PDB entry 7VXC | electron microscopy, 3.90 A resolution | chains A and B of the 4 polymer chains in the assembly

[Chain A (and B)]
Molecule: Spike glycoprotein
Source organism: Severe acute respiratory syndrome coronavirus 2
Notes: chain B of this document is another copy of the same molecule, construct and numbering; everything in this record applies to it too
UniProtKB: P0DTC2 (SPIKE_SARS2); residues 1-1208 here = UniProt positions 1-1208
Amino-acid sequence (1261 residues; row label = number of the first residue in the row):
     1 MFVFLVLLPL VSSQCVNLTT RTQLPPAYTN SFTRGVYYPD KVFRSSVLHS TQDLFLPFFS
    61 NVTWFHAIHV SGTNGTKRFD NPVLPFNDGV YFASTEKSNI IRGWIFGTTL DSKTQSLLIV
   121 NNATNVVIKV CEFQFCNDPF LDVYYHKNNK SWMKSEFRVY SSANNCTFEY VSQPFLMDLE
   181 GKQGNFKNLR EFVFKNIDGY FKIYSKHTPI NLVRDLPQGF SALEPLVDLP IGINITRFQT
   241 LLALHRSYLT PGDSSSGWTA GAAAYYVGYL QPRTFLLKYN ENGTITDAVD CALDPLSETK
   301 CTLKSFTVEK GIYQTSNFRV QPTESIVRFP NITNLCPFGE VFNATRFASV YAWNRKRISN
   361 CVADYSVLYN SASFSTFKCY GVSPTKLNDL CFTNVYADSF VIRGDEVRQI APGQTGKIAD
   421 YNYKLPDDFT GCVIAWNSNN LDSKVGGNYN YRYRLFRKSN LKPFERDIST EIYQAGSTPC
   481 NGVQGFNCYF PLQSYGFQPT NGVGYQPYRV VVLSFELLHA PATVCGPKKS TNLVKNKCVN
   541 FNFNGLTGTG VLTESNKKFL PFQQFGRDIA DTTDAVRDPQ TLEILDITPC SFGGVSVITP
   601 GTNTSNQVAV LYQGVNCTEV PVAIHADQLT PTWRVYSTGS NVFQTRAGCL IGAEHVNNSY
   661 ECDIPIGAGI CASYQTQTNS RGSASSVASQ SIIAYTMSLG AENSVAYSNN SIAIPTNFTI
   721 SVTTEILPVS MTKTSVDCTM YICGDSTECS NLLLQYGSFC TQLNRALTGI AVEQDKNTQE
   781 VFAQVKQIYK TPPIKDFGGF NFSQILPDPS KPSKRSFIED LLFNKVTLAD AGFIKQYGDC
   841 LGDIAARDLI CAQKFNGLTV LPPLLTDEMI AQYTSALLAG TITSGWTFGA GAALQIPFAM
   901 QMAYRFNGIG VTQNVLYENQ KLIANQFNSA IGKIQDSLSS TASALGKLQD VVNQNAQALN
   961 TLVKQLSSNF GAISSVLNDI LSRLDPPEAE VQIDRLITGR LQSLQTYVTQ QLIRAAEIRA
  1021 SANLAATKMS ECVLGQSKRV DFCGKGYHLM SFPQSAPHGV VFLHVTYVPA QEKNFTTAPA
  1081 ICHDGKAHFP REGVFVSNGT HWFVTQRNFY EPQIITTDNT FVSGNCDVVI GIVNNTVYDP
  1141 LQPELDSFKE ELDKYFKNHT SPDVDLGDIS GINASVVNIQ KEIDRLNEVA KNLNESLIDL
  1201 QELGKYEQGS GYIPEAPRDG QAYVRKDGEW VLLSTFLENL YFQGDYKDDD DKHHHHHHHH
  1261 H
Unresolved in the structure: 1-13, 70-76, 248-254, 621-640, 677-688, 828-847, 1148-1261
Construct notes: variant Asp142 (Gly in P0DTC2), Lys154 (Glu in P0DTC2), Arg452 (Leu in P0DTC2), Gln484 (Glu in P0DTC2), Gly614 (Asp in P0DTC2), Arg681 (Pro in P0DTC2), Gly682 (Arg in P0DTC2), Ser683 (Arg in P0DTC2), Ser685 (Arg in P0DTC2), Pro986 (Lys in P0DTC2), Pro987 (Val in P0DTC2); expression tag (1209-1261)
Disulfides: Cys131-Cys166, Cys291-Cys301, Cys336-Cys361, Cys379-Cys432, Cys391-Cys525, Cys480-Cys488, Cys538-Cys590, Cys617-Cys649, Cys662-Cys671, Cys738-Cys760, Cys743-Cys749, Cys1032-Cys1043, Cys1082-Cys1126

[Chain A / chain B interface]
Pairs across the interface (125):
  Tyr38(A) - Leu560(B)  hydrophobic
  Tyr38(A) - Gln563(B)
  Asp40(A) - Gln563(B)  hydrogen bond (backbone-side chain)
  Lys41(A) - Phe562(B)
  Lys41(A) - Gln563(B)
  Lys41(A) - Gln564(B)  hydrogen bond (backbone-backbone)
  Lys41(A) - Phe565(B)
  Val42(A) - Gln563(B)  hydrogen bond (backbone-side chain)
  Val42(A) - Phe565(B)
  Val42(A) - Arg567(B)
  Phe43(A) - Lys558(B)
  Phe43(A) - Phe559(B)  hydrophobic
  Phe43(A) - Leu560(B)
  Phe43(A) - Gln563(B)
  Phe43(A) - Phe565(B)  hydrogen bond (backbone-backbone)
  Phe43(A) - Gly566(B)
  Phe43(A) - Arg567(B)  hydrogen bond (backbone-backbone)
  Arg44(A) - Arg567(B)
  Val47(A) - Ile569(B)  hydrophobic
  Glu224(A) - Leu560(B)
  Pro225(A) - Phe562(B)
  Asn282(A) - Lys558(B)
  Asp737(A) - Asn317(B)  hydrogen bond
  Met740(A) - Phe592(B)  hydrophobic
  Asp745(A) - Arg319(B)
  Asp745(A) - Thr549(B)
  Gln755(A) - Ser968(B)
  Gln755(A) - Asn969(B)  hydrogen bond (backbone-backbone)
  Gln755(A) - Phe970(B)  hydrogen bond (backbone-backbone)
  Gln755(A) - Gly971(B)
  Tyr756(A) - Gln965(B)
  Tyr756(A) - Phe970(B)
  Tyr756(A) - Gly971(B)
  Gly757(A) - Ser968(B)
  Ser758(A) - Thr961(B)
  Ser758(A) - Gln965(B)  hydrogen bond
  Phe759(A) - Gln965(B)
  Phe759(A) - Phe970(B)  hydrophobic
  Phe759(A) - Gln1002(B)
  Phe759(A) - Ser1003(B)
  Gln762(A) - Thr961(B)  hydrogen bond
  Gln762(A) - Gln1010(B)
  Lys786(A) - Gly700(B)
  Lys786(A) - Ala701(B)  hydrogen bond (backbone-backbone)
  Gln787(A) - Ala701(B)
  Gln787(A) - Asn703(B)  hydrogen bond
  Ile788(A) - Leu699(B)
  Ile788(A) - Gly700(B)
  Ile788(A) - Ala701(B)  hydrogen bond (backbone-backbone)
  Ile788(A) - Glu702(B)
  Ile788(A) - Asn703(B)  hydrogen bond (backbone-backbone)
  Tyr789(A) - Asn703(B)
  Lys790(A) - Glu702(B)  salt bridge
  Lys790(A) - Asn703(B)
  Pro792(A) - Tyr707(B)  hydrophobic
  Asp796(A) - Tyr707(B)
  Phe797(A) - Tyr707(B)
  Lys854(A) - Phe592(B)
  Lys854(A) - Gly614(B)  hydrogen bond (side chain-backbone)
  Phe855(A) - Thr588(B)
  Phe855(A) - Pro589(B)
  Phe855(A) - Phe592(B)
  Gly857(A) - Phe592(B)
  Pro863(A) - Ala668(B)  hydrogen bond (backbone-backbone)
  Leu864(A) - Pro665(B)  hydrophobic
  Leu864(A) - Gly667(B)
  Leu864(A) - Ala668(B)
  Leu864(A) - Gly669(B)  hydrogen bond (backbone-backbone)
  Leu864(A) - Met697(B)
  Thr866(A) - Ala668(B)
  Thr866(A) - Gly669(B)
  Met869(A) - Gly669(B)
  Met869(A) - Thr696(B)
  Met869(A) - Leu699(B)  hydrophobic
  Gln872(A) - Leu699(B)
  Tyr873(A) - Leu699(B)
  Thr883(A) - Val705(B)
  Ser884(A) - Val705(B)
  Trp886(A) - Tyr1047(B)
  Ala890(A) - Gly1046(B)
  Ala890(A) - Pro1069(B)
  Gly891(A) - Val1068(B)
  Ala892(A) - Pro1069(B)
  Ala892(A) - Ala1070(B)
  Ala893(A) - Glu1072(B)
  Leu894(A) - Ala713(B)
  Leu894(A) - Pro715(B)  hydrophobic
  Leu894(A) - Glu1072(B)
  Gln895(A) - Val705(B)
  Gln895(A) - Ala706(B)
  Gln895(A) - Ser711(B)
  Gln895(A) - Ile712(B)
  Gln895(A) - Ala713(B)  hydrogen bond (backbone-backbone)
  Gln895(A) - Asn1074(B)
  Ile896(A) - Tyr707(B)
  Pro897(A) - Tyr707(B)  hydrophobic
  Pro897(A) - Ser708(B)
  Pro897(A) - Asn709(B)
  Pro897(A) - Ser711(B)
  Phe898(A) - Tyr707(B)
  Met900(A) - Thr1077(B)
  Met900(A) - Ala1078(B)
  Met900(A) - Pro1079(B)
  Tyr904(A) - Arg1107(B)
  Gln913(A) - Phe1089(B)
  Gln913(A) - Pro1090(B)  hydrogen bond (side chain-backbone)
  Asn914(A) - Phe1089(B)
  Asn914(A) - Ser1123(B)  hydrogen bond
  Tyr917(A) - Pro1079(B)
  Glu918(A) - Ser1123(B)  hydrogen bond
  Glu918(A) - Gly1124(B)
  Glu918(A) - Val1128(B)
  Gln920(A) - Ile1130(B)
  Val963(A) - Ala570(B)  hydrophobic
  Gln1002(A) - Gln1002(B)
  Leu1012(A) - Ile1013(B)  hydrophobic
  Arg1019(A) - Glu1017(B)  salt bridge
  Thr1027(A) - Arg1039(B)
  Ser1030(A) - Val1040(B)
  Ser1030(A) - Asp1041(B)  hydrogen bond
  Glu1031(A) - Arg1039(B)  salt bridge
  Glu1111(A) - Ser1123(B)
  Gln1113(A) - Phe1121(B)
  Leu1141(A) - Leu1141(B)  hydrophobic
  Ser1147(A) - Leu1145(B)
Other interface residues (no listed pair), chain A (80 interface residues in all): Gln784, Asn856, Leu861, Pro862, Gly889, Asn907, Lys921, Asn978, Gln1005, Thr1009, Gly1035, Lys1038, Arg1039, Glu1144
Other interface residues (no listed pair), chain B (87 interface residues in all): Thr547, Asp568, Asp571, Gln613, Ala647, Ile666, Ile670, Cys671, Gly999, Thr1006, Thr1009, Lys1038, Lys1045, Tyr1067, Val1129

[In short]
80 residues of chain A face 87 of chain B across their interface, with 22 hydrogen bonds and 3 salt bridges.
Polar contacts include Lys790(A)-Glu702(B), Arg1019(A)-Glu1017(B) and Glu1031(A)-Arg1039(B).
Both chains are Spike glycoprotein (Severe acute respiratory syndrome coronavirus 2). Entry 7VXC (SARS-CoV-2
Kappa variant spike protein in C3 state) was determined by electron microscopy (same publication as 7VX4,
7VX5, 7VX9, 7VXA, 7VXB, 7VXD and 3 further entries).
